9S48 - chain A; structure by X-ray diffraction, 1.45 A resolution.

# Chain A
Molecule: NAD-dependent protein deacetylase sirtuin-2
Source organism: Homo sapiens
Notes: EC 2.3.1.286, 2.3.1.-
UniProtKB: Q8IXJ6 (SIR2_HUMAN); residues 56-356 here = UniProt positions 56-356
Amino-acid sequence (302 residues; numbered 55 to 356; the number before each row is that of its first residue):
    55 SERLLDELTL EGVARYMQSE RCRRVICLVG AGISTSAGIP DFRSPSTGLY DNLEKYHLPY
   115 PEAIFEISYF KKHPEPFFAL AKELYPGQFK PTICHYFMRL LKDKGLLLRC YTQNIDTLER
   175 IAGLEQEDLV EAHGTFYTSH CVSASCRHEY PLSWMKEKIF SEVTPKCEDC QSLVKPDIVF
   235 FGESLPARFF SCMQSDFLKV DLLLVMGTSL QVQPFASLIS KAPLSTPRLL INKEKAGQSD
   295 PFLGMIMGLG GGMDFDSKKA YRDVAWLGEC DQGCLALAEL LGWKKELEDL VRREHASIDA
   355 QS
Unresolved in the structure: 55-56, 102-106, 300-304
Differences from the reference sequence: expression tag (55)
Bound ions: Zn2+: Cys195, Cys200, Cys221, Cys224
Residues lining bound ligands: A1JLL (N-[4-[[3-[2-(4,6-dimethylpyrimidin-2-yl)sulfanylethanoylamino]phenyl]methoxy]-2-iodanyl-phenyl]-1-methyl-pyrazole-4-carboxamide): Ile93, Phe96, Arg97, Phe119, Phe131, Ala135, Leu138, Tyr139, Pro140, Phe143, Ile169, Asp170, Thr171, His187, Phe190, Leu206, Ile232, Val233, Phe234, Phe235, Glu237, Leu239, Val266, Gln267
Swiss-Prot annotation at these positions:
  - active site: His187 (Proton acceptor)
  - binding site (NAD(+)): Ala85 to Thr89, Asp95 to Arg97, Gln167 to Asp170, Thr262, Ser263, Asn286 to Glu288, Cys324
  - binding site (Zn(2+)): Cys195, Cys200, Cys221, Cys224
  - modified residue (Phosphoserine): Ser100, Ser207
  - mutagenesis: Arg97 (R97A: No effect on deacetylase activity), Ser98 (S98A: Inhibits deacetylase activity), Ser100 (S100A: Reduces deacetylase activity), Glu116 (E116A: Reduces binding for the peptide inhibitor S2iL5), Glu120 (E120A: Reduces binding for the peptide inhibitor S2iL5), Gln167 (Q167A: Reduces deacetylase activity. Inhibits the block of entry to chromosome condensation and subsequent hyperploidy cell formation in response to mitotic stress ...), Asn168 (N168A: Abolishes deacetylation of alpha-tubulin. Inhibits deacetylation of histone H3 at 'Lys-18' ...), Asp170 (D170A/N: Reduces deacetylase activity), His187 (H187Y/A: Inhibits deacetylase activity toward histone, alpha-tubulin, FZR1 and CDC20. No effect on CDK2-dependent phosphorylation ...), Phe244 (F244A: Strongly reduces binding for the peptide inhibitor S2iL5), Gln265 (Q265A: Reduces binding for the peptide inhibitor S2iL5), Ser271 (S271A: Reduces binding for the peptide inhibitor S2iL5), 5 further mutagenesis entries in UniProt
Reported in the primary citation:
  - binding site for A1JLL: Arg97, Val233, Phe235
  - conformationally variable residues: Phe96, Arg97, His187

# In short
Ligands of chain A: compound A1JLL. Cys195, Cys200, Cys221 and Cys224 form the Zn2+ site. UniProt lists
active-site residue His187, 18 NAD+-binding residues, 4 Zn2+-binding residues and 17 mutagenesis sites. From
the paper: a binding site for A1JLL at Arg97, Val233 and Phe235; conformational variability at Phe96, Arg97
and His187.
Chain A is NAD-dependent protein deacetylase sirtuin-2 (Homo sapiens); the structure, Human SIRT2 in Complex
with RW-80, was determined by X-ray diffraction, deposited together with 9S44 and 9S46.
